Entry 4N0U (X-ray diffraction, 3.80 A resolution); this record covers chains A and E of the 4 polymer chains in the assembly.

== Chain A ==
Protein: IgG receptor FcRn large subunit p51
Source organism: Homo sapiens
Notes: fragment: FcRn, alpha chain, ecd
UniProt: P55899 (FCGRN_HUMAN); residues 4-267 here correspond to UniProt positions 27-290 (UniProt number = residue number + 23)
Chain sequence (264 residues; each row starts with the number of its first residue):
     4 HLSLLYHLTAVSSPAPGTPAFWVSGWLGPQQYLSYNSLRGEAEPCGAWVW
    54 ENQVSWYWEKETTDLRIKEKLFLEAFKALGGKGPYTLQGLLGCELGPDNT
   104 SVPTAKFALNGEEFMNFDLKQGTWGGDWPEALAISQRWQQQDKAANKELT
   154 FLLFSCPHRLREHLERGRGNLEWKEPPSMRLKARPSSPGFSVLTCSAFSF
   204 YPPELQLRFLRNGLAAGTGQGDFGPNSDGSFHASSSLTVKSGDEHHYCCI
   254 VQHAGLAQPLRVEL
Disulfides: Cys96-Cys159, Cys198-Cys252

== Chain E ==
Protein: Ig gamma-1 chain C region
Source organism: Homo sapiens
Notes: fragment: IgG1 Fc, unp reisdues 119-327
UniProt: P01857 (IGHG1_HUMAN); residues 236-444 here correspond to UniProt positions 119-327 (UniProt number = residue number - 117)
Chain sequence (209 residues; row label = number of the first residue in the row):
   236 GGPSVFLFPPKPKDTLYITREPEVTCVVVDVSHEDPEVKFNWYVDGVEVH
   286 NAKTKPREEQYNSTYRVVSVLTVLHQDWLNGKEYKCKVSNKALPAPIEKT
   336 ISKAKGQPREPQVYTLPPSRDELTKNQVSLTCLVKGFYPSDIAVEWESNG
   386 QPENNYKTTPPVLDSDGSFFLYSKLTVDKSRWQQGNVFSCSVMHEALHNH
   436 YTQKSLSLS
Differences from the reference sequence: engineered mutation Tyr252 (Met135 in P01857), Thr254 (Ser137 in P01857), Glu256 (Thr139 in P01857)
Disulfides: Cys261-Cys321, Cys367-Cys425
Glycans and other covalent adducts: glycan linked to Asn297
Reported in the primary citation:
  - mutagenesis - T250Q/M428L (30-fold), M252Y/S254T/T256E (10-fold), M428L/N434S (11-fold): increased binding to IgG receptor FcRn large subunit p51 (chain A) (citing earlier work)

== Interface between chain A and chain E ==
Residue-residue contacts (21; chain A residue first):
  Tyr88(A) with Thr254(E)
  Leu112(A) with Ile253(E), hydrophobic
  Glu115(A) with Leu309(E); His310(E), salt bridge
  Glu116(A) with Gln311(E), hydrogen bond (backbone-side chain)
  Asp130(A) with His433(E); Asn434(E), hydrogen bond; His435(E), hydrogen bond (backbone-backbone)
  Trp131(A) with Ile253(E), hydrophobic; His310(E); Gln311(E); Asn434(E); His435(E)
  Pro132(A) with Leu251(E); Tyr252(E), hydrophobic; Asn434(E)
  Glu133(A) with Leu251(E); Tyr252(E); Ile253(E), hydrogen bond (side chain-backbone); Thr254(E), hydrogen bond
  Leu135(A) with Asn434(E)
Interface residues without a listed pair, chain A (12 interface residues in all): Asn113, Phe117, Gly129
The authors on this interface:
  - specific contacts: Glu115(A)-His310(E) (hydrogen bond), Asp130(A)-His435(E) (backbone contact), Glu133(A)-Thr254(E), Asn434(E)-Leu135(A)
  - interface residues, chain A: Tyr88(A), Leu112(A), Glu116(A), Phe117(A), Gly129(A), Trp131(A), Pro132(A), Leu135(A)
  - interface residues, chain E: Leu251(E), Tyr252(E), Ile253(E), Leu309(E), Gln311(E), Asn434(E)

== Overview ==
The interface between chain A and chain E involves 12 residues on one side and 10 on the other; the contacts
include 5 hydrogen bonds and 1 salt bridge. Polar pairs include Glu115(A)-His310(E), Glu116(A)-Gln311(E) and
Asp130(A)-Asn434(E). The paper describes a hydrogen bond between Glu115(A) and His310(E); a backbone contact
between Asp130(A) and His435(E); contacts between Glu133(A) and Thr254(E) and Asn434(E) and Leu135(A). From
the paper: T250Q/M428L, M252Y/S254T/T256E and M428L/N434S of chain E increase binding to IgG receptor FcRn
large subunit p51 (chain A); interface residues Tyr88(A), Leu112(A) and Leu251(E) among others.
Chain A is IgG receptor FcRn large subunit p51 and chain E is Ig gamma-1 chain C region, both from Homo
sapiens; the structure, Ternary complex between Neonatal Fc receptor, serum albumin and Fc, was determined by
X-ray diffraction (same publication as 4N0F).
